PDB entry 7ML2 | electron microscopy, 3.40 A resolution | chains D and G of the 30 polymer chains in the assembly

== Chain D ==
Name: DNA-directed RNA polymerase II subunit RPB4
Organism: Saccharomyces cerevisiae
UniProtKB: A0A6A5PTI6 (A0A6A5PTI6_YEASX); residue numbers follow UniProt; this construct covers 1-221
Chain sequence (221 residues; each row starts with the number of its first residue):
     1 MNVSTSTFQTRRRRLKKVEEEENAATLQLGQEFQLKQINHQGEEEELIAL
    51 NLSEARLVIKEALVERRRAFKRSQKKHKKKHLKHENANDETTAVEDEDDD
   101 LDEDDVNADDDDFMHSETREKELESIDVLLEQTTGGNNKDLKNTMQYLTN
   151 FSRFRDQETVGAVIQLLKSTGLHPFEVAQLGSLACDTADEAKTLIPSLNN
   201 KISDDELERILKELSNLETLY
Not modelled in the structure: 1-23, 77-117

== Chain G ==
Name: DNA-directed RNA polymerase II subunit RPB7
Organism: Saccharomyces cerevisiae
UniProtKB: A0A6A5Q270 (A0A6A5Q270_YEASX); numbering as in UniProt (aligned over 1-171)
Chain sequence (171 residues; row label = number of the first residue in the row):
     1 MFFIKDLSLNITLHPSFFGPRMKQYLKTKLLEEVEGSCTGKFGYILCVLD
    51 YDNIDIQRGRILPTDGSAEFNVKYRAVVFKPFKGEVVDGTVVSCSQHGFE
   101 VQVGPMKVFVTKHLMPQDLTFNAGSNPPSYQSSEDVITIKSRIRVKIEGC
   151 ISQVSSIHAIGSIKEDYLGAI

== Chain D / chain G interface ==
Residue-residue contacts (70):
  Ala24(D) - Phe82(G)
  Ala24(D) - Lys83(G)
  Ala24(D) - Glu85(G)
  Ala25(D) - Lys83(G)  hydrogen bond (backbone-backbone)
  Ala25(D) - Gly84(G)
  Ala25(D) - Glu85(G)  hydrogen bond (backbone-side chain)
  Leu29(D) - Phe3(G)  hydrophobic
  Leu29(D) - Phe82(G)  hydrophobic
  Gly30(D) - Phe82(G)
  Glu32(D) - Lys5(G)  hydrogen bond (backbone-side chain)
  Glu32(D) - Lys41(G)  salt bridge
  Glu32(D) - Phe42(G)
  Phe33(D) - Lys41(G)
  Phe33(D) - Phe42(G)  hydrophobic
  Phe33(D) - Lys80(G)
  Gln37(D) - Lys5(G)  hydrogen bond
  Ile38(D) - Asp6(G)
  Asn39(D) - Asp6(G)
  His40(D) - Asp6(G)  salt bridge
  His40(D) - Leu7(G)  hydrogen bond (side chain-backbone)
  His40(D) - Ser8(G)
  His40(D) - Lys73(G)  hydrogen bond (backbone-side chain)
  His40(D) - Tyr74(G)  hydrogen bond (side chain-backbone)
  His40(D) - Arg75(G)
  Leu47(D) - Phe3(G)  hydrophobic
  Ile48(D) - Phe3(G)
  Ile48(D) - Ile4(G)  hydrogen bond (backbone-backbone)
  Ala49(D) - Phe2(G)
  Ala49(D) - Phe3(G)  hydrophobic
  Leu50(D) - Phe2(G)  hydrogen bond (backbone-backbone)
  Leu50(D) - Ile4(G)  hydrophobic
  Ala55(D) - Phe2(G)  hydrophobic
  Ile59(D) - Cys47(G)  hydrophobic
  Leu63(D) - Cys47(G)  hydrophobic
  Arg66(D) - Leu31(G)
  Arg66(D) - Glu35(G)  salt bridge
  Arg66(D) - Val48(G)  hydrogen bond (side chain-backbone)
  Asn138(D) - Glu35(G)  hydrogen bond
  Asn138(D) - Gly36(G)
  Asp140(D) - Gly36(G)
  Leu141(D) - Cys47(G)  hydrophobic
  Asn143(D) - Gln102(G)
  Asn143(D) - Gly104(G)
  Thr144(D) - Gly104(G)
  Thr144(D) - Pro105(G)
  Tyr147(D) - Val87(G)
  Tyr147(D) - Asp88(G)
  Tyr147(D) - Val103(G)
  Tyr147(D) - Gly104(G)
  Asn150(D) - Arg142(G)
  Phe151(D) - Asp88(G)
  Phe151(D) - Gly89(G)
  Phe151(D) - Thr90(G)
  Phe151(D) - Arg142(G)
  Arg153(D) - Asp88(G)  salt bridge
  Phe175(D) - Met1(G)  hydrophobic
  Phe175(D) - Phe3(G)  hydrophobic
  Phe175(D) - Glu85(G)
  Gln179(D) - Met1(G)
  Gln179(D) - Glu85(G)
  Gln179(D) - Val86(G)  hydrogen bond (side chain-backbone)
  Leu183(D) - Val86(G)  hydrophobic
  Glu190(D) - Tyr167(G)
  Thr193(D) - Asp166(G)
  Thr193(D) - Tyr167(G)
  Leu194(D) - Val86(G)
  Leu194(D) - Arg144(G)
  Leu194(D) - Asp166(G)
  Leu194(D) - Tyr167(G)
  Leu194(D) - Leu168(G)  hydrophobic
Other interface residues (no listed pair), chain D (39 interface residues in all): Gln41, Thr134, Leu148, Ala184, Asp189, Pro196
Other interface residues (no listed pair), chain G (39 interface residues in all): Leu46, Val78

== Overview ==
The chain D/chain G interface involves 39 residues from each chain; the contacts include 12 hydrogen bonds and
4 salt bridges. Polar contacts include Glu32(D)-Lys41(G), His40(D)-Asp6(G) and Arg66(D)-Glu35(G).
Chain D is DNA-directed RNA polymerase II subunit RPB4 and chain G is DNA-directed RNA polymerase II subunit
RPB7, both from Saccharomyces cerevisiae; the structure, RNA polymerase II pre-initiation complex (PIC3), was
determined by electron microscopy (same publication as 7MEI, 7MK9, 7MKA, 7ML0, 7ML1, 7ML3 and 7ML4).
